Entry 5U8Q (X-ray diffraction, 3.27 A resolution); this record covers chains A and B of the 4 polymer chains in the assembly.

== Chain A ==
Protein: Insulin-like growth factor 1 receptor
Source organism: Homo sapiens
Notes: EC 2.7.10.1; engineered mutation(s): residues 718-741 are replaced with the sequence AGNN
UniProtKB: P08069 (IGF1R_HUMAN); residues 1-905 here correspond to UniProt positions 31-935 (UniProt number = residue number + 30)
Chain sequence (885 residues; row label = number of the first residue in the row; note: 20 numbers in that range are skipped by the numbering (no residue carries them; nothing is unmodelled there)):
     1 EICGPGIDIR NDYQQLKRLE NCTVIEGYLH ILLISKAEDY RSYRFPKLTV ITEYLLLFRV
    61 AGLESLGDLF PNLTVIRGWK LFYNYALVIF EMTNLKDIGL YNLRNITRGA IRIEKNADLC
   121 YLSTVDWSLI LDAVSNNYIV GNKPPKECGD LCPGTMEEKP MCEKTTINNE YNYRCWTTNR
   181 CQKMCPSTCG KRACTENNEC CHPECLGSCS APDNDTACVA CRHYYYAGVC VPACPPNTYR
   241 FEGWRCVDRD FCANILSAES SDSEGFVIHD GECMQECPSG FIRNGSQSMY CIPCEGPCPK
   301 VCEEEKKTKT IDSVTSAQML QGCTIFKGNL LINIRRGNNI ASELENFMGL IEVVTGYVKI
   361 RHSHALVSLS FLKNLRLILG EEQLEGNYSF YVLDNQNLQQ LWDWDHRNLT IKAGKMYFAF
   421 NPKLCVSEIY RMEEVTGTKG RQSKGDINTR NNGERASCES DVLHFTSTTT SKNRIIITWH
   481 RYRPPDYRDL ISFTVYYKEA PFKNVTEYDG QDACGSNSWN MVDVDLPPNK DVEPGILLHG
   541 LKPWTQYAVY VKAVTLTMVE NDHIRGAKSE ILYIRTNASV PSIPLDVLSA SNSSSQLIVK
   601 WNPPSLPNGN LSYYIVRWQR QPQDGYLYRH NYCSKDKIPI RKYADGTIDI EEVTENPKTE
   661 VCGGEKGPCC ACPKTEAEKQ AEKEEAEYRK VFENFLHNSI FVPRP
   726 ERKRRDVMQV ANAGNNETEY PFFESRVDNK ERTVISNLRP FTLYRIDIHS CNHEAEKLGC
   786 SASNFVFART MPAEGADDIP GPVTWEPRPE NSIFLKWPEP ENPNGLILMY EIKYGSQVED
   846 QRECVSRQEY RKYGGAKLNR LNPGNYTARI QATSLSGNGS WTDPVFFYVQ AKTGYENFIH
Disordered / not traced: 36-40, 154-161, 190-192, 645-688, 726-744, 901-905
Disulfide bonds: C514 forms a disulfide with the same residue of a neighbouring copy of this chain
Disulfide bonds: C3-C22, C120-C148, C152-C175, C162-C181, C185-C194, C189-C200, C201-C209, C205-C218, C221-C230, C234-C246, C252-C273, C277-C291, C294-C298, C302-C323, C425-C458, C633-C849, C776-C785
Covalent attachments: N-acetylglucosamine (NAG) linked to N21, N105, N504, N577, N870, N883
Sequence notes: conflict A738 (Pro768 in P08069), G739 (Glu769 in P08069), N740 (Glu770 in P08069), N741 (Leu771 in P08069)
Ligand contacts: D-malate (MLT): Y226, R245, C246, V247, D248, F251
Curated features (UniProtKB/Swiss-Prot):
  - glycosylation (N-linked (GlcNAc...) asparagine): N21, N72, N105, N214, N284, N387, N408, N504, N577, N592, N610, N870, N883
Reported in the primary citation:
  - post-translational modification sites: N21, N105, N504, N870, N883
  - conformationally variable residues (domain motion, helix shift, loop rearrangement): N254 to G265, P297, Y688 to F701
  - mutagenesis - F790A/F792A: decreased expression
  - mutagenesis - S788A, N789A, F790A: unchanged binding to Insulin-like growth factor I (chain B)
  - mutagenesis - S788A, N789A, F792A: unchanged signaling with Insulin-like growth factor I (chain B)
  - mutagenesis - H774A, F790A: decreased signaling with Insulin-like growth factor I (chain B)

== Chain B ==
Protein: Insulin-like growth factor I
Source organism: Homo sapiens
UniProtKB: P05019 (IGF1_HUMAN); residues 1-70 here correspond to UniProt positions 49-118 (UniProt number = residue number + 48)
Chain sequence (70 residues; row label = number of the first residue in the row):
     1 GPETLCGAEL VDALQFVCGD RGFYFNKPTG YGSSSRRAPQ TGIVDECCFR SCDLRRLEMY
    61 CAPLKPAKSA
Disordered / not traced: 1-3, 27-38, 64-70
Disulfide bonds: C6-C48, C18-C61, C47-C52
Reported in the primary citation:
  - conformationally variable residues (order/disorder transition, side-chain flip): F23, Y24, F25, K27 to A38
  - contacts within the chain: L14-F23 (hydrophobic contact), Q15-F23 (hydrophobic contact), C18-F23 (hydrophobic contact), F23-Y60 (backbone contact), Y24-N26
  - disease-associated variants - V44M: decreased growth (citing earlier work)

== Interface between chain A and chain B ==
Residue-residue contacts (45):
  D8(A) - F25(B)
  R10(A) - F23(B)
  R10(A) - Y24(B)  hydrogen bond (side chain-backbone)
  R10(A) - F25(B)
  N11(A) - G22(B)
  N11(A) - F23(B)  hydrogen bond (side chain-backbone)
  L33(A) - Q15(B)
  L33(A) - F23(B)  hydrophobic
  R59(A) - V11(B)
  R59(A) - D12(B)  salt bridge
  R59(A) - Q15(B)  hydrogen bond
  E91(A) - A8(B)
  E91(A) - V11(B)
  E693(A) - G7(B)
  E693(A) - A8(B)  hydrogen bond (side chain-backbone)
  N694(A) - V44(B)
  F695(A) - Q40(B)
  H697(A) - G7(B)  hydrogen bond (side chain-backbone)
  H697(A) - V11(B)
  H697(A) - I43(B)
  H697(A) - V44(B)
  N698(A) - Q40(B)  hydrogen bond (side chain-backbone)
  N698(A) - G42(B)
  N698(A) - I43(B)  hydrogen bond (side chain-backbone)
  N698(A) - V44(B)  hydrogen bond (side chain-backbone)
  N698(A) - D45(B)
  S699(A) - F25(B)
  S699(A) - Q40(B)
  I700(A) - F25(B)
  F701(A) - V11(B)  hydrophobic
  F701(A) - L14(B)  hydrophobic
  F701(A) - F23(B)  hydrophobic
  F701(A) - Y60(B)
  V702(A) - Y24(B)
  V702(A) - F25(B)  hydrophobic
  V702(A) - Y60(B)
  P703(A) - Y24(B)
  P703(A) - M59(B)
  P703(A) - Y60(B)
  R704(A) - R21(B)
  R704(A) - Y24(B)
  R704(A) - E58(B)  salt bridge
  R704(A) - M59(B)  hydrogen bond (backbone-backbone)
  R704(A) - C61(B)
  R704(A) - A62(B)
Other interface residues (no listed pair), chain A (20 interface residues in all): Y28, F58, P705
Other interface residues (no listed pair), chain B (24 interface residues in all): L10, T41, P63
The authors on this interface:
  - pairs named by the authors: D8(A)-F25(B), R10(A)-F25(B), N11(A)-F23(B) (hydrophobic contact), L33(A)-F23(B) (hydrophobic contact), F695(A)-Q40(B), S699(A)-Q40(B), V702(A)-Y24(B), R704(A)-Y24(B), F23(B)-F701(A) (hydrophobic contact), F25(B)-V702(A)
  - interface residues, chain A: F701(A)
  - interface residues, chain B: V44(B)

== Overview ==
The interface between chain A and chain B involves 20 residues on one side and 24 on the other, with 9
hydrogen bonds and 2 salt bridges. Polar contacts include R59(A)-D12(B), R704(A)-E58(B) and R10(A)-Y24(B). The
authors report contacts between D8(A) and F25(B), R10(A) and F25(B) and F695(A) and Q40(B) among others;
hydrophobic contacts between N11(A) and F23(B), L33(A) and F23(B) and F23(B) and F701(A). From the paper:
H774A and F790A of chain A reduce signaling with Insulin-like growth factor I (chain B); interface residues
F701(A) and V44(B); 7 substitutions were tested in all.
Chain A is Insulin-like growth factor 1 receptor and chain B is Insulin-like growth factor I, both from Homo
sapiens; the structure, Structure of the ectodomain of the human Type 1 insulin-like growth factor receptor in
complex with ..., was determined by X-ray diffraction.
